Entry 6CAP (X-ray diffraction, 3.40 A resolution); this record covers chains A and Q of the 23 polymer chains in the assembly.

[Chain A]
Molecule: 16S Ribosomal RNA rRNA
Organism: Thermus thermophilus (strain HB8 / ATCC 27634 / DSM 579)
Sequence (1522 nucleotides; row label = number of the first residue in the row; note: 42 numbers in that range are skipped by the numbering (no residue carries them; nothing is unmodelled there); a row labelled like 190A-190L holds insertion residues (190A, then the next letters in order); numbering starts at 0):
     0 UUUGUUGGAG AGUCUGAUCC UGGCUCAGGG UGAACGCUGG CGGCGUGCCU AAGACAUGCA
    60 AGUCGUGCGG G
    73 CCGCGGGGUU UU
    88 ACUCCG
    95 UGGUC
   101 AGCGGCGGAC GGGUGAGUAA CGCGUGGGU
  129A G
   130 ACCUACCCGG AAGAGGGGGA CAACCCGGGG AAACUCGGGC UAAUCCCCCA UGUGGACCCG
   190 C
190A-190L CCCUUGGGGUGU
   191 GUCCAAAGGG CUUU
   216 GCCCGCUUCC GGAUGGGCCC GCGUCCCAUC AGCUAGUUGG UGGGGUAAUG GCCCACCAAG
   276 GCGACGACGG GUAGCCGGUC UGAGAGGAUG GCCGGCCACA GGGGCACUGA GACACGGGCC
   336 CCACUCCUAC GGGAGGCAGC AGUUAGGAAU CUUCCGCAAU GGGCGCAAGC CUGACGGAGC
   396 GACGCCGCUU GGAGGAAGAA GCCCUUCGGG GUGUAAACUC CUGAA
   442 CCCGGGACGA AACCCCCGAC GA
   474 GGGGACUGAC GGUACCGGG
   494 GUAAUAGCGC CGGCCAACUC CGUGCCAGCA GCCXCGGUAA UACGGAGGGC GCGAGCGUUA
   554 CCCGGAUUCA CUGGGCGUAA AGGGCGUGUA GGCGGCCUGG GGCGUCCCAU GUGAAAGACC
   614 ACGGCUCAAC CGUGGGGGAG CGUGGGAUAC GCUCAGGCUA GACGGUGGGA GAGGGUGGUG
   674 GAAUUCCCGG AGUAGCGGUG AAAUGCGCAG AUACCGGGAG GAACGCCGAU GGCGAAGGCA
   734 GCCACCUGGU CCACCCGUGA CGCUGAGGCG CGAAAGCGUG GGGAGCAAAC CGGAUUAGAU
   794 ACCCGGGUAG UCCACGCCCU AAACGAUGCG CGCUAGGUCU CUGGGUCU
   848 CCUGGGGGCC GAAGCUAACG CGUUAAGCGC GCCGCCUGGG GAGUACGGCC GCAAGGCUGA
   908 AACUCAAAGG AAUUGACGGG GGCCCGCACA AGCGGUGGAG CAUGUGGUUU AAUUCGAAGX
   968 AACGCGAAGA ACCUUACCAG GCCUUGACAU GCUAGG
 1003A G
  1004 AACCCGGGUG AAAGCCUGGG GUGCCCC
1030A-1030D GCGA
  1031 GGGGAGCCCU AGCACAGGUG CUGCAUGGCC GUCGUCAGCU CGUGCCGUGA GGUGUUGGGU
  1091 UAAGUCCCGC AACGAGCGCA ACCCCCGCCG UUAGUUGCCA GCGGUUCGGC CGGGCACUCU
  1151 AACGGGACUG CCCGCGAAA
  1171 GCGGGAGGAA GGAGGGGACG ACGUCUGGUC AGCAUGGCCC UUACGGCCUG GGCGACACAC
  1231 GUGCUACAAU GCCCACUACA AAGCGAUGCC ACCCGGCAAC GGGGAGCUAA UCGCAAAAAG
  1291 GUGGGCCCAG UUCGGAUUGG GGUCUGCAAC CCGACCCCAU GAAGCCGGAA UCGCUAGUAA
  1351 UCGCGGAUCA G
 1361A C
  1362 CAUGCCGCGG UGAAUACGUU CCCGGGCCUU GUACACACXG CCXGUXACGC CAUGGGAGCG
  1422 GGCUCUACCC GAAGUCGCCG GG
  1446 AGCCUACGGG
  1459 CAGGCGCCGA GGGUAGGGCC CGUGACUGGG GCGAAGUCGU AACAAGGUAG CUGUACCGGA
  1519 AGGUGCGGCU GGAUCACCUC CUUUCU
Disordered / not traced: 0-4, 1534-1538
Sequence notes: conflict C13 (U131313 in 55771382)
Modified / non-standard residues: PSU (pseudouridine-5'-monophosphate) at position 516, G7M (N7-methyl-guanosine-5'-monophosphate) at position 527, M2G (N2-dimethylguanosine-5'-monophosphate) at position 966, 5MC (5-methylcytidine-5'-monophosphate) at position 967, 2MG (2N-methylguanosine-5'-monophosphate) at position 1207, 5MC (5-methylcytidine-5'-monophosphate) at position 1400, 4OC (4n,o2'-methylcytidine-5'-monophosphate) at position 1402, 5MC (5-methylcytidine-5'-monophosphate) at position 1404, 5MC (5-methylcytidine-5'-monophosphate) at position 1407, UR3 (3-methyluridine-5'-monophoshate) at position 1498, MA6 (6N-dimethyladenosine-5'-monophoshate) at position 1518, MA6 (6N-dimethyladenosine-5'-monophoshate) at position 1519, PSU (pseudouridine-5'-monophosphate) at position 1540, PSU (pseudouridine-5'-monophosphate) at position 1541
Bound ions: Mg2+ site 1 near U14 (its only coordinating residue here); Mg2+ site 2 near G21 (its only coordinating residue here); Mg2+ site 3 near G22 (its only coordinating residue here); Mg2+ site 4 near G38 (its only coordinating residue here); Mg2+ site 5 near G46 (its only coordinating residue here); Mg2+ site 6: C48, G115; Mg2+ site 7: A59, U387; Mg2+ site 8: G61, U62; Mg2+ site 9 near G107 (its only coordinating residue here); Mg2+ site 10: A109, G331; Mg2+ site 11 near G111 (its only coordinating residue here); Mg2+ site 12 near G117 (its only coordinating residue here); 85 more Mg2+ sites not listed
Small-molecule neighbours: Sisomicin (SIS; (1S,2S,3R,4S,6R)-4,6-diamino-3-{[(2S,3R)-3-amino-6-(aminomethyl)-3,4-dihydro-2H-pyran-2-yl]oxy}-2-hydroxycyclohexyl 3-deoxy-4-C-methyl-3-(methylamino)-beta-L-arabinopyranoside): 5MC_1404, G1405, U1406, 5MC_1407, A1408, C1409, G1491, A1493, G1494, U1495

[Chain Q]
Molecule: 30S ribosomal protein S17
Organism: Thermus thermophilus (strain HB8 / ATCC 27634 / DSM 579)
Reference sequence: P0DOY7 (RS17_THET8); residues 2-100 here = UniProt positions 2-100
Sequence (99 residues; numbered 2 to 100; the number before each row is that of its first residue):
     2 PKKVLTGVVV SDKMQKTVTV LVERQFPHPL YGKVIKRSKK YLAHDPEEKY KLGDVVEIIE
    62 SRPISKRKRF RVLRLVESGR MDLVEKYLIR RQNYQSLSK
Sequence notes: conflict Gln96 (Glu in P0DOY7)
Bound ions: Mg2+: Asp13, Met15, Glu49

[Chain A / chain Q interface]
Residue-residue contacts (91):
  G127(A) with Pro2(Q), hydrogen bond to the sugar; Glu61(Q), base contact
  G128(A) with Pro2(Q), sugar contact; Lys3(Q), hydrogen bond to the phosphate; Glu61(Q), sugar contact
  U129(A) with Lys3(Q), salt bridge to the phosphate
  A130(A) with Arg63(Q), salt bridge to the phosphate; Pro64(Q), base contact
  U190E(A) with Ser62(Q), base contact; Arg63(Q), hydrogen bond to the base; Arg72(Q), hydrogen bond to the base
  G190F(A) with Arg63(Q), hydrogen bond to the base
  C234(A) with Pro64(Q), sugar contact; Arg70(Q), hydrogen bond to the phosphate
  C235(A) with Glu61(Q), hydrogen bond to the sugar; Arg70(Q), salt bridge to the phosphate; Phe71(Q), sugar contact
  G236(A) with Lys4(Q), sugar contact; Lys40(Q), salt bridge to the phosphate; Tyr42(Q), hydrogen bond to the phosphate
  C237(A) with Arg25(Q), hydrogen bond to the phosphate; Lys40(Q), salt bridge to the phosphate; Tyr42(Q), phosphate contact
  G238(A) with Arg25(Q), salt bridge to the phosphate
  A246(A) with Leu98(Q), hydrogen bond to the sugar; Ser99(Q), sugar contact
  G247(A) with Ser99(Q), phosphate contact; Lys100(Q), salt bridge to the phosphate
  U253(A) with Met15(Q), sugar contact; Lys67(Q), salt bridge to the phosphate
  G254(A) with Met15(Q), sugar contact; Gln16(Q), hydrogen bond to the sugar; Thr18(Q), hydrogen bond to the phosphate; Ser66(Q), hydrogen bond to the phosphate; Lys67(Q), phosphate contact; Arg68(Q), phosphate contact; Lys69(Q), phosphate contact
  G255(A) with Gln16(Q), hydrogen bond to the sugar; Lys17(Q), hydrogen bond to the phosphate; Ile65(Q), phosphate contact; Ser66(Q), phosphate contact; Lys69(Q), salt bridge to the phosphate
  U256(A) with Lys17(Q), salt bridge to the phosphate
  U264(A) with Arg63(Q), sugar contact; Pro64(Q), hydrogen bond to the sugar
  G265(A) with Pro64(Q), sugar contact; Ile65(Q), sugar contact; Ser66(Q), sugar contact; Lys67(Q), hydrogen bond to the sugar
  G266(A) with Lys67(Q), sugar contact
  C267(A) with Lys67(Q), phosphate contact
  A273(A) with Gln16(Q), sugar contact
  G275(A) with Lys14(Q), phosphate contact; Met15(Q), sugar contact
  G276(A) with Ser12(Q), hydrogen bond to the phosphate; Met15(Q), phosphate contact; Arg68(Q), hydrogen bond to the sugar
  C277(A) with Lys41(Q), salt bridge to the phosphate; Arg68(Q), salt bridge to the phosphate
  G278(A) with Lys41(Q), salt bridge to the phosphate; Tyr95(Q), base contact
  A279(A) with Tyr95(Q), hydrogen bond to the phosphate; Leu98(Q), base contact
  C280(A) with Lys37(Q), base contact; Arg38(Q), hydrogen bond to the sugar; Ser39(Q), hydrogen bond to the base; Arg91(Q), salt bridge to the phosphate
  C564(A) with Leu31(Q), base contact; Tyr32(Q), sugar contact
  U582(A) with Ile90(Q), sugar contact; Asn94(Q), hydrogen bond to the sugar
  A583(A) with Ile90(Q), sugar contact; Arg91(Q), sugar contact; Asn94(Q), hydrogen bond to the sugar
  G584(A) with Lys87(Q), salt bridge to the phosphate; Arg91(Q), salt bridge to the phosphate
  G585(A) with Lys34(Q), hydrogen bond to the phosphate; Lys37(Q), salt bridge to the phosphate
  C586(A) with Lys34(Q), salt bridge to the phosphate
  G597(A) with Gln26(Q), sugar contact; Val35(Q), sugar contact
  G635(A) with Pro2(Q), sugar contact; Lys4(Q), salt bridge to the phosphate
  U636(A) with Pro2(Q), phosphate contact
  G644(A) with Gln26(Q), base contact
  C647(A) with Arg81(Q), salt bridge to the phosphate
  G760(A) with Asn94(Q), hydrogen bond to the base; Ser97(Q), base contact; Leu98(Q), sugar contact
  C879(A) with Lys34(Q), salt bridge to the phosphate
  C896(A) with Lys100(Q), salt bridge to the phosphate
Interface residues without a listed pair, chain A (49 interface residues in all): U252, C272, U598, C645, A759, G761, C897
Interface residues without a listed pair, chain Q (48 interface residues in all): Thr20, Pro28, Leu43, His45, Arg92

[Summary]
49 residues of chain A face 48 of chain Q across their interface; the contacts include 26 hydrogen bonds and
22 salt bridges. Polar contacts include U190E(A)-Arg63(Q), G190F(A)-Arg63(Q) and U190E(A)-Arg72(Q). Chain A
binds Sisomicin. The Mg2+ site 6 is built by C48(A) and G115(A).
Chain A is 16S Ribosomal RNA rRNA and chain Q is 30S ribosomal protein S17, both from Thermus thermophilus
(strain HB8 / ATCC 27634 / DSM 579); the structure, Crystal Structure of 30S ribosomal subunit from Thermus
thermophilus in complex with Sisomicin, was determined by X-ray diffraction.
